Entry 5C8D (X-ray diffraction, 2.80 A resolution); this record covers chains A and B of the 4 polymer chains in the assembly.

# Chain A (and B)
Protein: Light-dependent transcriptional regulator CarH
Source organism: Thermus thermophilus (strain HB27 / ATCC BAA-163 / DSM 7039)
Notes: chain B of this document is another copy of the same molecule, construct and numbering; everything in this record applies to it too
Reference sequence: Q746J7 (Q746J7_THET2); residues 1-285 here = UniProt positions 1-285
Chain sequence (305 residues; each row starts with the number of its first residue; numbers below 1 keep their minus sign (Met-19 is residue -19)):
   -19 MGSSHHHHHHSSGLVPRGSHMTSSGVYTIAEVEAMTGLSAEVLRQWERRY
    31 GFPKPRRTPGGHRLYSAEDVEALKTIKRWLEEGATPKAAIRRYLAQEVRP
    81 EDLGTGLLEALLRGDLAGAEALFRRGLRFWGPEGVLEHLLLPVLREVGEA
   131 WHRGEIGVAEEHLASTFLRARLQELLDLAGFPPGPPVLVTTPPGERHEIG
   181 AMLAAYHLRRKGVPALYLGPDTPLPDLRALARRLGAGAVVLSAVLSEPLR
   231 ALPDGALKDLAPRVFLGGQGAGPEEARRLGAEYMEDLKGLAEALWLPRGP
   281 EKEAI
Not modelled in the structure: -19 to 47, 63-69, 76-77, 276-285 (chain B: -19 to 49, 60-65, 277-285)
Construct notes: initiating methionine (-19); expression tag (-18 to 0)
Metal / ion sites: cobalamin Co: His177 (together with 5'-deoxyadenosine)
Small-molecule neighbours:
  - 5'-deoxyadenosine (5AD): Trp131, Val138, Glu141, His142, His177
  - cobalamin (B12): Glu117, Leu121, Leu124, Arg125, Gly128, Glu129, Trp131, His132, Glu141, His142, Ser145, Arg149, Gly174, Glu175, Arg176, His177, Glu178, Ile179, Gly180, Leu183, Ala184, Val220, Leu221, Ser222, Val224, Leu225, Glu227, Leu246, Gly247, Gly248, Gln249, Met264, Glu265, Asp266, Leu267, Leu270
What the authors report for this chain:
  - mutagenesis - H142A, D201R: decreased binding to AdoCbl
  - mutagenesis - Y30A, H42A, W131A, E141A, H142A, R176D/D201R, R176E/D201R, D201R: decreased binding to DNA
  - mutagenesis - Q25A, W131F: unchanged binding to DNA
  - cobalamin coordination: His177
  - mutagenesis - R29A, R43A: abolished binding to DNA
  - mutagenesis - H132A: decreased binding to Cbl
  - mutagenesis - H132A: decreased binding to cobalamin

# How chain A and chain B interact
Residue-residue contacts (60):
  Leu92(A) - Arg213(B)  hydrogen bond (backbone-side chain)
  Leu92(A) - Leu214(B)
  Arg93(A) - Leu214(B)
  Gly94(A) - Phe161(B)
  Gly94(A) - Leu196(B)
  Leu96(A) - Arg189(B)
  Leu96(A) - Leu196(B)  hydrophobic
  Gly137(A) - Asp206(B)
  Val138(A) - Pro203(B)
  Val138(A) - Asp206(B)  hydrogen bond (backbone-side chain)
  Ala139(A) - Thr202(B)
  Ala139(A) - Asp206(B)
  Ala139(A) - Leu210(B)  hydrophobic
  Glu140(A) - Leu210(B)
  Glu140(A) - Arg213(B)  salt bridge
  His142(A) - Leu198(B)
  His142(A) - Pro200(B)  hydrogen bond (side chain-backbone)
  His142(A) - Asp201(B)  hydrogen bond (side chain-backbone)
  His142(A) - Thr202(B)
  Leu143(A) - Leu196(B)  hydrophobic
  Leu143(A) - Tyr197(B)
  Leu143(A) - Leu198(B)
  Thr146(A) - Tyr197(B)
  Thr146(A) - Leu198(B)  hydrogen bond (side chain-backbone)
  Thr146(A) - Gly199(B)
  Arg149(A) - Arg149(B)
  Arg149(A) - Glu178(B)  salt bridge
  Ala150(A) - Gln153(B)
  Arg151(A) - Asp157(B)  salt bridge
  Gln153(A) - Ala150(B)
  Asp157(A) - Ala150(B)
  Asp157(A) - Arg151(B)  salt bridge
  Phe161(A) - Gly94(B)
  Phe161(A) - Leu96(B)  hydrophobic
  Arg176(A) - Arg176(B)
  Glu178(A) - Arg149(B)  salt bridge
  Leu196(A) - Gly94(B)
  Leu196(A) - Leu96(B)  hydrophobic
  Leu196(A) - Leu143(B)  hydrophobic
  Tyr197(A) - Leu143(B)
  Tyr197(A) - Thr146(B)
  Leu198(A) - His142(B)
  Leu198(A) - Leu143(B)
  Leu198(A) - Thr146(B)  hydrogen bond (backbone-side chain)
  Gly199(A) - Thr146(B)
  Pro200(A) - His142(B)  hydrogen bond (backbone-side chain)
  Asp201(A) - His142(B)  hydrogen bond (backbone-side chain)
  Asp201(A) - Arg176(B)  salt bridge
  Thr202(A) - Ala139(B)
  Thr202(A) - His142(B)
  Pro203(A) - Val138(B)
  Asp206(A) - Gly137(B)
  Asp206(A) - Val138(B)  hydrogen bond (side chain-backbone)
  Asp206(A) - Ala139(B)
  Leu210(A) - Ala139(B)  hydrophobic
  Leu210(A) - Glu140(B)
  Arg213(A) - Leu92(B)  hydrogen bond (side chain-backbone)
  Arg213(A) - Glu140(B)  salt bridge
  Leu214(A) - Leu92(B)
  Leu214(A) - Arg93(B)
Interface residues without a listed pair, chain A (33 interface residues in all): Arg189, Leu207
Interface residues without a listed pair, chain B (33 interface residues in all): Leu207

# In short
The chain A/chain B interface involves 33 residues from each chain, with 10 hydrogen bonds and 7 salt bridges.
Among the polar pairs are Glu140(A)-Arg213(B), Arg149(A)-Glu178(B) and Arg151(A)-Asp157(B). The paper reports
that Y30A, H42A and W131A of chain A, among others, reduce binding to DNA; cobalamin coordination by
His177(A); 13 substitutions were tested in all.
Both chains are Light-dependent transcriptional regulator CarH (Thermus thermophilus (strain HB27 / ATCC
BAA-163 / DSM 7039)). Entry 5C8D (Crystal structure of full-length Thermus thermophilus CarH bound to
adenosylcobalamin (dark state)) was determined by X-ray diffraction, deposited together with 5C8A, 5C8E and
5C8F.
